PDB entry 4K6U | X-ray diffraction, 1.90 A resolution | chains A and B of the 3 polymer chains in the assembly

Chain A (and B):
Molecule: Fiber protein
From: Human adenovirus 37
Notes: fragment: fiber knob; chain B of this document is another copy of the same molecule, construct and numbering; everything in this record applies to it too
UniProtKB: Q64823 (Q64823_9ADEN); residues 177-365 here = UniProt positions 177-365
Sequence (194 residues; each row starts with the number of its first residue):
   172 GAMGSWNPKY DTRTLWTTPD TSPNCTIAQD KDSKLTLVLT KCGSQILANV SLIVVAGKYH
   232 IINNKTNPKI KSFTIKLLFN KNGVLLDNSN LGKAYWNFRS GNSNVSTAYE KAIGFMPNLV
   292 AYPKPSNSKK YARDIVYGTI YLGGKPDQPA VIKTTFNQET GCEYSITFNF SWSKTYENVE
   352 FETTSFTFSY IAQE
Unresolved in the structure: 172-181 (chain B: 172-178)
Differences from the reference sequence: expression tag (172-176)
Metal / ion sites: Zn2+: H231, E351
Residues lining bound ligands:
  - N-acetyl-alpha-neuraminic acid (SIA), molecule 1: Y308, T310, V322, S344
  - N-acetyl-alpha-neuraminic acid (SIA), molecule 2: Y312, P317, D318, P320, K345
What the authors report for this chain:
  - binding site for N-acetyl-alpha-neuraminic acid: Y312, P317, S344, K345

Chain A / chain B interface:
Pairs across the interface (46; chain A residue first):
  T185(A) - S215(B)  hydrogen bond
  W187(A) - I362(B)  hydrophobic
  P190(A) - V291(B)
  P190(A) - A292(B)
  P190(A) - R304(B)  hydrogen bond (backbone-side chain)
  D191(A) - R304(B)  hydrogen bond (backbone-side chain)
  T192(A) - Y302(B)
  T192(A) - R304(B)
  T207(A) - R304(B)  hydrogen bond
  V209(A) - Q216(B)
  V209(A) - I362(B)  hydrophobic
  T211(A) - C213(B)
  T211(A) - S215(B)  hydrogen bond
  T211(A) - Q216(B)  hydrogen bond
  C213(A) - C213(B)  hydrophobic
  L218(A) - Q216(B)  hydrogen bond (backbone-side chain)
  N220(A) - Q216(B)
  N220(A) - S360(B)  hydrogen bond
  S222(A) - R304(B)
  I224(A) - Y302(B)  hydrophobic
  R270(A) - S215(B)  hydrogen bond
  R270(A) - N289(B)
  R270(A) - I362(B)
  R270(A) - A363(B)  hydrogen bond (side chain-backbone)
  R270(A) - Q364(B)
  R270(A) - E365(B)
  N273(A) - N289(B)  hydrogen bond
  N273(A) - V291(B)
  Y312(A) - Y308(B)  hydrophobic
  G314(A) - A303(B)
  G315(A) - A303(B)
  G315(A) - I306(B)
  G315(A) - Y308(B)  hydrogen bond (backbone-side chain)
  K316(A) - Y308(B)
  P317(A) - Y308(B)
  E351(A) - K300(B)  salt bridge
  E353(A) - Y302(B)
  E353(A) - A303(B)  hydrogen bond (side chain-backbone)
  T354(A) - A303(B)
  T354(A) - R304(B)  hydrogen bond (backbone-backbone)
  T355(A) - A303(B)
  T355(A) - I306(B)
  S356(A) - R304(B)  hydrogen bond (side chain-backbone)
  S356(A) - I306(B)  hydrogen bond (backbone-backbone)
  S356(A) - V307(B)
  T358(A) - S360(B)  hydrogen bond
Interface residues without a listed pair, chain A (30 interface residues in all): K205, L210, K212, A219
Interface residues without a listed pair, chain B (24 interface residues in all): L218, Y293, K301, K324, F359, Y361

In short:
30 residues of chain A face 24 of chain B across their interface, with 17 hydrogen bonds and 1 salt bridge.
Polar contacts include E351(A)-K300(B), T185(A)-S215(B) and P190(A)-R304(B). Bound to chain A:
N-acetyl-alpha-neuraminic acid. The paper reports a binding site for N-acetyl-alpha-neuraminic acid at
Y312(A), P317(A) and S344(A) among others.
Chain A and chain B are both Fiber protein (Human adenovirus 37); the structure, Crystal structure of Ad37
fiber knob in complex with trivalent sialic acid inhibitor ME0386, was determined by X-ray diffraction (same
publication as 4XQA, 4XQB, 4K6T, 4K6V and 4K6W).
